6W09 - chains C and D of the 20 polymer chains in the assembly; structure by electron microscopy, 5.30 A resolution (low resolution: residue-level contacts below are approximate; hydrogen-bond / salt-bridge calls are withheld).

# Chain C (and D)
Protein: E1 glycoprotein
From: Chikungunya virus
Notes: chain D of this document is another copy of the same molecule, construct and numbering; everything in this record applies to it too
UniProtKB: Q88628 (Q88628_CHIKV); residues 1-393 here correspond to UniProt positions 810-1202 (UniProt number = residue number + 809)
Sequence (393 residues; numbered 1 to 393; the number before each row is that of its first residue):
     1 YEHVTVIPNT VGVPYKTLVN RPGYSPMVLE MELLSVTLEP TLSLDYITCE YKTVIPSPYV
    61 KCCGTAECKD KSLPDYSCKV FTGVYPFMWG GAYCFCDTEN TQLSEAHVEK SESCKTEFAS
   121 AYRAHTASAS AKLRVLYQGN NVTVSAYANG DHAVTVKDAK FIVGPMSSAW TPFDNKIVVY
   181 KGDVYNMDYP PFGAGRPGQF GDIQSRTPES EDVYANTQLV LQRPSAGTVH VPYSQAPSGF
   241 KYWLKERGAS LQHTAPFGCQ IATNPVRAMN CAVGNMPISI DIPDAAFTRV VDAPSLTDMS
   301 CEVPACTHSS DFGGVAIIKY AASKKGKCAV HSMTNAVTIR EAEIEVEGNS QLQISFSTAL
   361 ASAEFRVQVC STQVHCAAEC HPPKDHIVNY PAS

# Interface between chain C and chain D
Residue-residue contacts (8):
  Asp-151(C) with Pro-191(D); Phe-192(D)
  His-152(C) with Phe-192(D)
  Pro-190(C) with Asp-151(D)
  Pro-191(C) with Asp-151(D)
  Phe-192(C) with Asp-151(D); His-152(D); Ala-153(D)
Other interface residues (no listed pair), chain C (6 interface residues in all): Ala-153

# Summary
The interface between chain C and chain D involves 6 residues on one side and 5 on the other.
Both chains are E1 glycoprotein (Chikungunya virus). Entry 6W09 (Human mAbs broadly protect against infection
of arthritiogenic alphaviruses by recognizing conserved elements of the MXR8 ...) was determined by electron
microscopy (same publication as 6W2U, 6VYV and 6W1C).
